7EST - chain E; structure by X-ray diffraction, 1.80 A resolution.

== Chain E ==
Protein: Elastase
Source organism: Sus scrofa
Notes: EC 3.4.21.36
UniProt: P00772 (EL1_PIG); the construct lacks a stretch of the UniProt sequence and is renumbered around it, so the offset changes along the chain: 16-36 = UniProt 27-47; 37-65 = UniProt 51-79; 66-99 = UniProt 81-114; 100-145 = UniProt 117-162; 5 more segments
Amino-acid sequence (240 residues; numbered 16 to 245 plus 11 insertion-coded residues; 1 number in that range is skipped by the numbering (no residue carries it; nothing is unmodelled there); the number before each row is that of its first residue; a row labelled like 36A-36C holds insertion residues (36A, then the next letters in order)):
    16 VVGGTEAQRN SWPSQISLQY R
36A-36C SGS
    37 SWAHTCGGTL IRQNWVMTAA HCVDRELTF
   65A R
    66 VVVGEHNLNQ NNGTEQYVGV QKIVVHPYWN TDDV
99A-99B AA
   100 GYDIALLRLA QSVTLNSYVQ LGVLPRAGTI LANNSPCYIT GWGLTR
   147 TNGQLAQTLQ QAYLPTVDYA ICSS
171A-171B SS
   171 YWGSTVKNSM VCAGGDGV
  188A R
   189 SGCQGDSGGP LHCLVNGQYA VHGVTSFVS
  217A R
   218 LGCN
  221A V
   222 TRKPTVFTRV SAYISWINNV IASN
Sequence notes: conflict Asn77 (Asp92 in P00772)
Cystine bridges: Cys42-Cys58, Cys136-Cys201, Cys168-Cys182, Cys191-Cys220
Ion coordination: Ca2+: Glu70, Asn72, Leu73, Gln75, Glu80
Small-molecule neighbours:
  - 0Z2 (N-(trifluoroacetyl)-L-leucyl-N-[4-(trifluoromethyl)phenyl]-L-alaninamide): His57, Val99, Ala99A, Thr175, Gly190, Cys191, Gln192, Gly193, Asp194, Ser195, Thr213, Ser214, Phe215, Val216, Ser217, Arg217A
  - dimethylformamide (DMF), molecule 1: Gln23, Arg24, Trp27, Pro28, Gln30, Gly69, Glu70, His71, Tyr117, Leu155
  - dimethylformamide (DMF), molecule 2: Gly149, Gln150, Leu151

== Summary ==
Ligands of chain E: compound 0Z2 and dimethylformamide. Glu70, Asn72, Leu73, Gln75 and Glu80 coordinate Ca2+.
Chain E is Elastase (Sus scrofa); the structure, Interaction of the peptide CF3-LEU-ALA-NH-C6H4-CF3(TFLA) with
porcine pancreatic elastase. X-ray studies at 1.8 Angstroms, was determined by X-ray diffraction together with
6EST from the same study.
